1V4B - chain A; structure by X-ray diffraction, 1.80 A resolution.

[Chain A]
Protein: NADH-azoreductase, FMN-dependent
Source organism: Escherichia coli
Notes: EC 1.7.1.6
Reference sequence: P41407 (ACPD_ECOLI); residues 1-200 here correspond to UniProt positions 2-201 (UniProt number = residue number + 1)
Chain sequence (200 residues; numbered 1 to 200; the number before each row is that of its first residue):
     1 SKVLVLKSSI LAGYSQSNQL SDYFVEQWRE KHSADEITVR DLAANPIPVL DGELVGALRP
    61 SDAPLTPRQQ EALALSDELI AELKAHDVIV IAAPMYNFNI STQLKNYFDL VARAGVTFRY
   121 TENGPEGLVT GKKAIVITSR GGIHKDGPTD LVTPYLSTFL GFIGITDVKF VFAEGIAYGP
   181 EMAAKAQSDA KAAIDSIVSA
Disordered / not traced: 60-62
Residues lining bound ligands: FMN (flavin mononucleotide): Ser9, Ile10, Leu11, Tyr14, Ser15, Gln16, Ser17, Asn18, Leu50, Val55, Pro94, Met95, Tyr96, Asn97, Phe98, Ser139, Arg140, Gly141, Gly142, His144, Ile176
Curated features (UniProtKB/Swiss-Prot):
  - binding site (FMN): Ser9, Ser15 to Ser17, Met95 to Phe98, Ser139 to His144

[Overview]
Ligands of chain A: flavin mononucleotide. UniProt lists 14 FMN-binding residues.
Chain A is NADH-azoreductase, FMN-dependent (Escherichia coli); the structure, The crystal structure of AzoR
(Azo Reductase) from Escherichia coli: Oxidized form, was determined by X-ray diffraction together with 2D5I
from the same study.
